Entry 9PCZ (electron microscopy, 3.65 A resolution); this record covers chains J and K of the 14 polymer chains in the assembly.

Chain J:
Name: Syntaxin-1A
Source organism: Rattus norvegicus
Reference sequence: P32851 (STX1A_RAT); numbering as in UniProt (aligned over 1-267)
Amino-acid sequence (267 residues; numbered 1 to 267; the number before each row is that of its first residue):
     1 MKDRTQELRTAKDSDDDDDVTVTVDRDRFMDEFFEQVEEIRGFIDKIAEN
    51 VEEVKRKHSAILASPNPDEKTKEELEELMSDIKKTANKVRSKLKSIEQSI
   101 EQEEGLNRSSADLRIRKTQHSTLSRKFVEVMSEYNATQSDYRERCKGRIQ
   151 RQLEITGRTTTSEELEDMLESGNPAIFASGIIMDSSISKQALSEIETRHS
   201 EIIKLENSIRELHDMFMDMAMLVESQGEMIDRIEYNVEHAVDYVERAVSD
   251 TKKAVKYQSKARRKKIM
Disordered / not traced: 1-196, 259-267

Chain K:
Name: Synaptosomal-associated protein 25
Source organism: Rattus norvegicus
Reference sequence: P60881 (SNP25_RAT); numbering as in UniProt (aligned over 1-206)
Amino-acid sequence (222 residues; numbered -15 to 206; the number before each row is that of its first residue; numbers below 1 keep their minus sign (Met-15 is residue -15)):
   -15 MGSSHHHHHHSQDPNSMAEDADMRNELEEMQRRADQLADESLESTRRMLQ
    35 LVEESKDAGIRTLVMLDEQGEQLERIEEGMDQINKDMKEAEKNLTDLGKF
    85 AGLAVAPANKLKSSDAYKKAWGNNQDGVVASQPARVVDEREQMAISGGFI
   135 RRVTNDARENEMDENLEQVSGIIGNLRHMALDMGNEIDTQNRQIDRIMEK
   185 ADSNKTRIDEANQRATKMLGSG
Disordered / not traced: -15 to 20, 87-206
Differences from the reference sequence: expression tag (-15 to 0); conflict Ala85 (Cys in P60881), Ala88 (Cys in P60881), Ala90 (Cys in P60881), Ala92 (Cys in P60881)

Interface between chain J and chain K:
Contacting residue pairs (20):
  Arg198(J) - Ser25(K)  hydrogen bond
  Glu201(J) - Thr29(K)  hydrogen bond
  Glu201(J) - Met32(K)
  Lys204(J) - Leu33(K)
  Lys204(J) - Glu37(K)  salt bridge
  Leu205(J) - Met32(K)  hydrophobic
  Ser208(J) - Val36(K)
  Leu212(J) - Ser39(K)
  Leu212(J) - Lys40(K)
  Met219(J) - Leu47(K)  hydrophobic
  Leu222(J) - Leu50(K)  hydrophobic
  Gln226(J) - Leu57(K)
  Met229(J) - Leu57(K)  hydrophobic
  Met229(J) - Glu61(K)
  Ile233(J) - Ile60(K)  hydrophobic
  Asn236(J) - Met64(K)
  His239(J) - Lys72(K)  hydrogen bond
  Tyr243(J) - Lys72(K)
  Tyr243(J) - Glu75(K)  hydrogen bond
  Ala247(J) - Glu75(K)
Also at the interface, not in a pair above, chain J (18 interface residues in all): Met215, Val223, Val237
Also at the interface, not in a pair above, chain K (25 interface residues in all): Ala22, Leu26, Gly43, Ile44, Thr46, Asp51, Gly54, Met71, Lys76

In short:
18 residues of chain J and 25 residues of chain K are in contact, with 4 hydrogen bonds and 1 salt bridge.
Polar pairs include Lys204(J)-Glu37(K), Arg198(J)-Ser25(K) and Glu201(J)-Thr29(K).
Chain J is Syntaxin-1A and chain K is Synaptosomal-associated protein 25, both from Rattus norvegicus; the
structure, 22bin20S complex (NSF-alphaSNAP-2:2 syntaxin-1a:SNAP-25), hydrolyzing, class 15, was determined by
electron microscopy, deposited together with 9OJR, 9OJU, 9OJZ, 9OK3, 9OK5, 9OKC and 17 further entries.
